PDB entry 9ITN | electron microscopy, 3.48 A resolution | chains X and U of the 16 polymer chains in the assembly

== Chain X (and U) ==
Name: ATP synthase subunit b
Organism: Chloroflexus aurantiacus J-10-fl
Notes: chain U of this document is another copy of the same molecule, construct and numbering; everything in this record applies to it too
UniProtKB: A9WGS8 (ATPF_CHLAA); residue numbers follow UniProt; this construct covers 1-164
Sequence (164 residues; numbered 1 to 164; the number before each row is that of its first residue):
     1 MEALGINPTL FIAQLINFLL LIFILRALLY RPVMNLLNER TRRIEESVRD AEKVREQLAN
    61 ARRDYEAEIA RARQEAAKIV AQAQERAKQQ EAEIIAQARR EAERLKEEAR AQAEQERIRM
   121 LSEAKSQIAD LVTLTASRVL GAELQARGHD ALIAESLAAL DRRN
Not modelled in the structure: 1-7, 158-164 (chain U: 1-4, 160-164)

== Interface between chain X and chain U ==
Pairs across the interface (66):
  Ser-47(X) / Arg-43(U)  hydrogen bond (backbone-side chain)
  Val-48(X) / Arg-43(U)
  Ala-51(X) / Arg-43(U)
  Ala-51(X) / Glu-46(U)
  Val-54(X) / Asp-50(U)
  Arg-55(X) / Glu-46(U)
  Arg-55(X) / Arg-49(U)  hydrogen bond (backbone-side chain)
  Leu-58(X) / Arg-49(U)
  Leu-58(X) / Asp-50(U)
  Leu-58(X) / Lys-53(U)  hydrogen bond (backbone-side chain)
  Ala-59(X) / Lys-53(U)
  Arg-62(X) / Lys-53(U)
  Tyr-65(X) / Asn-60(U)  hydrogen bond (backbone-side chain)
  Glu-68(X) / Asn-60(U)
  Glu-68(X) / Asp-64(U)
  Ile-69(X) / Asn-60(U)
  Ala-72(X) / Asp-64(U)
  Ala-72(X) / Arg-71(U)  hydrogen bond (backbone-side chain)
  Glu-75(X) / Arg-71(U)
  Ala-76(X) / Arg-71(U)
  Ile-79(X) / Arg-71(U)
  Ile-79(X) / Glu-75(U)
  Val-80(X) / Glu-75(U)
  Ala-83(X) / Ile-79(U)
  Gln-84(X) / Lys-78(U)  hydrogen bond
  Ala-87(X) / Ile-79(U)  hydrophobic
  Glu-91(X) / Arg-86(U)
  Ile-94(X) / Gln-90(U)
  Ile-95(X) / Gln-89(U)
  Ala-98(X) / Gln-90(U)
  Arg-99(X) / Glu-93(U)  salt bridge
  Glu-101(X) / Ile-94(U)
  Leu-105(X) / Ala-98(U)  hydrophobic
  Leu-105(X) / Arg-99(U)
  Lys-106(X) / Leu-105(U)
  Ala-109(X) / Leu-105(U)  hydrophobic
  Arg-110(X) / Leu-105(U)
  Ala-113(X) / Ala-109(U)  hydrophobic
  Glu-116(X) / Ala-109(U)
  Arg-117(X) / Glu-116(U)  salt bridge
  Met-120(X) / Ala-113(U)  hydrophobic
  Met-120(X) / Arg-117(U)  hydrogen bond
  Val-132(X) / Leu-131(U)  hydrophobic
  Val-132(X) / Leu-134(U)  hydrophobic
  Thr-135(X) / Leu-131(U)
  Thr-135(X) / Ser-156(U)
  Ala-136(X) / Leu-134(U)  hydrophobic
  Val-139(X) / Thr-135(U)
  Val-139(X) / Ile-153(U)  hydrophobic
  Val-139(X) / Ser-156(U)
  Leu-140(X) / Arg-147(U)
  Glu-143(X) / Arg-147(U)
  Glu-143(X) / Gly-148(U)
  Glu-143(X) / His-149(U)  salt bridge
  Glu-143(X) / Leu-152(U)
  Leu-144(X) / Arg-147(U)
  Ala-146(X) / Ala-146(U)
  Ala-146(X) / Gly-148(U)
  Ala-146(X) / His-149(U)
  Arg-147(X) / Leu-144(U)  hydrogen bond (side chain-backbone)
  Arg-147(X) / Gln-145(U)
  Arg-147(X) / Ala-146(U)  hydrogen bond (backbone-backbone)
  Arg-147(X) / Gly-148(U)  hydrogen bond (side chain-backbone)
  Gly-148(X) / Ala-146(U)
  Gly-148(X) / Arg-147(U)
  Leu-152(X) / Arg-147(U)
Also at the interface, not in a pair above, chain X (51 interface residues in all): Ile-44, Glu-52, Asp-64, Arg-73, Lys-88, Ala-102, Ile-128
Also at the interface, not in a pair above, chain U (42 interface residues in all): Glu-39, Val-54, Ala-72, Gln-82, Ala-102, Ser-126, Leu-157

== Overview ==
51 residues of chain X and 42 residues of chain U are in contact; the contacts include 10 hydrogen bonds and 3
salt bridges. Among the polar pairs are Arg-99(X)/Glu-93(U), Arg-117(X)/Glu-116(U) and Glu-143(X)/His-149(U).
Chain X and chain U are both ATP synthase subunit b (Chloroflexus aurantiacus J-10-fl); the structure,
Chloroflexus aurantiacus ATP synthase, state 1, focused refinement of FO and peripheral stalk, was determined
by electron microscopy together with 9ITJ, 9ITK, 9ITL, 9ITM, 9ITO, 9ITP and 11 further entries from the same
study.
